Entry 1ZUX (X-ray diffraction, 1.85 A resolution); this record covers chains A and C of the 4 polymer chains in the assembly.

# Chain A (and C)
Molecule: green to red photoconvertible GPF-like protein EosFP
Source organism: Lobophyllia hemprichii
Notes: chain C of this document is another copy of the same molecule, construct and numbering; everything in this record applies to it too
Amino-acid sequence (224 residues; each row starts with the number of its first residue; note: 2 numbers in that range are skipped by the numbering (no residue carries them; nothing is unmodelled there)):
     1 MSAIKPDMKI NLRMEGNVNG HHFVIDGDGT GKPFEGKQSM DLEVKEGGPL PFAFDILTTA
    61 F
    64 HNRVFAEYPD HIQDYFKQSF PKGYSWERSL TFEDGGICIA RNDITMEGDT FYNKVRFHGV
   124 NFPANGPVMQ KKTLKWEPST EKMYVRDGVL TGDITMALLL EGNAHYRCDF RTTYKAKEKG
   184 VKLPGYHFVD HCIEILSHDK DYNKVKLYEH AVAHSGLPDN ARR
Disordered / not traced: 223-226
Construct notes: chromophore (64, 64, 64)
Modified positions: H64 (2-[1-amino-2-(1H-imidazol-5-yl)ethyl]-1-(carboxymethyl)-4-[(4-oxocyclohexa-2,5-dien-1-ylidene)methyl]-1H-imidazol-5-olate; CR8)
Covalent attachments: covalent link F61-H64

# Interface between chain A and chain C
Pairs across the interface - 45 pairs, chain A then chain C:
  N17(A) - R104(C)
  N19(A) - E90(C)
  N19(A) - R104(C)
  N19(A) - K178(C)
  G20(A) - E90(C)  hydrogen bond (backbone-side chain)
  G20(A) - R104(C)
  E90(A) - N19(C)  hydrogen bond (side chain-backbone)
  E90(A) - G20(C)  hydrogen bond (side chain-backbone)
  E90(A) - G122(C)
  E90(A) - V123(C)
  E90(A) - N124(C)  hydrogen bond (side chain-backbone)
  R91(A) - V123(C)
  S92(A) - I100(C)
  S92(A) - N124(C)  hydrogen bond
  T94(A) - I100(C)
  G98(A) - R174(C)
  I100(A) - S92(C)
  I100(A) - I102(C)  hydrophobic
  I102(A) - I102(C)  hydrophobic
  I102(A) - H121(C)
  I102(A) - V123(C)  hydrophobic
  R104(A) - N17(C)  hydrogen bond
  R104(A) - H121(C)  hydrogen bond
  R104(A) - G122(C)  hydrogen bond (side chain-backbone)
  R104(A) - V123(C)
  H121(A) - I102(C)
  H121(A) - H121(C)  hydrogen bond
  G122(A) - E90(C)
  V123(A) - E90(C)
  V123(A) - R91(C)
  V123(A) - I102(C)  hydrophobic
  N124(A) - E90(C)  hydrogen bond (backbone-side chain)
  N124(A) - S92(C)  hydrogen bond
  N124(A) - R174(C)  hydrogen bond (side chain-backbone)
  N124(A) - T176(C)  hydrogen bond
  P126(A) - D150(C)
  A127(A) - D150(C)
  N128(A) - D150(C)  hydrogen bond
  D150(A) - P126(C)
  D150(A) - A127(C)  hydrogen bond (side chain-backbone)
  D150(A) - N128(C)  hydrogen bond (side chain-backbone)
  R174(A) - G98(C)
  R174(A) - N124(C)  hydrogen bond (backbone-side chain)
  T176(A) - N124(C)  hydrogen bond
  K178(A) - N19(C)
Other interface residues (no listed pair), chain A (24 interface residues in all): D97, A103
Other interface residues (no listed pair), chain C (26 interface residues in all): V18, T94, D97, A103, G129

# Overview
24 residues of chain A and 26 residues of chain C are in contact; the contacts include 18 hydrogen bonds.
Among the polar pairs are G20(A)-E90(C), E90(A)-N19(C) and E90(A)-N124(C).
Chain A and chain C are both green to red photoconvertible GPF-like protein EosFP (Lobophyllia hemprichii);
the structure, EosFP Fluorescent Protein- Green Form, was determined by X-ray diffraction together with 2BTJ
from the same study.
